1FZ9 - chains A and C of the 6 polymer chains in the assembly; structure by X-ray diffraction, 2.30 A resolution.

[Chain A]
Name: Methane monooxygenase component A, alpha chain
From: Methylococcus capsulatus
Notes: EC 1.14.13.25
UniProtKB: P22869 (MEMA_METCA); residue numbers follow UniProt; this construct covers 1-527
Amino-acid sequence (527 residues; each row starts with the number of its first residue):
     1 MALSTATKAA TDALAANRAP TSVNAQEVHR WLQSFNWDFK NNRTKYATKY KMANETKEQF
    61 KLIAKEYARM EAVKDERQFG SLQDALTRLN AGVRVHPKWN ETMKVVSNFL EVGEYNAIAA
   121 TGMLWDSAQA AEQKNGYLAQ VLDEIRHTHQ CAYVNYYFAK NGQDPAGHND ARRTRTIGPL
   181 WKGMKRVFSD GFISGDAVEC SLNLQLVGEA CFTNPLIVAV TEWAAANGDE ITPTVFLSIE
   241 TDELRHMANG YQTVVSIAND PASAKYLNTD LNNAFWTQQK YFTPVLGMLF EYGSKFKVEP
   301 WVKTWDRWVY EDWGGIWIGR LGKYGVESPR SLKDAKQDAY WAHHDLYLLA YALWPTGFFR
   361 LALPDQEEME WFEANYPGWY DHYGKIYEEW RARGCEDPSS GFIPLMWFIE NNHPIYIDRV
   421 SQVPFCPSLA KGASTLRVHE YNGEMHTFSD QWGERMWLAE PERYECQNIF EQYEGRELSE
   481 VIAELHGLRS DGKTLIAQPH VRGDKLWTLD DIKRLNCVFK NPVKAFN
Not modelled in the structure: 1-16
Metal / ion sites: Fe ion site 1: E114, E144, H147; Fe ion site 2: E209, E243, H246; Ca2+ near N527 (its only coordinating residue here)
Small-molecule neighbours:
  - iodoethane (ETI), molecule 1: E101, T102, V105, M288, L289, Y292, G293, Y347, F359, L361
  - iodoethane (ETI), molecule 2: V106, F109, L110, M184, F188, L216, L286, L289
UniProt features mapped onto this chain:
  - active site: C151
  - binding site (Fe cation): E114, E144, H147, E209, E243, H246

[Chain C]
Name: Methane monooxygenase component A, beta chain
From: Methylococcus capsulatus
Notes: EC 1.14.13.25
UniProtKB: P18798 (MEMB_METCA); numbering as in UniProt (aligned over 1-389)
Amino-acid sequence (389 residues; row label = number of the first residue in the row):
     1 MSMLGERRRG LTDPEMAAVI LKALPEAPLD GNNKMGYFVT PRWKRLTEYE ALTVYAQPNA
    61 DWIAGGLDWG DWTQKFHGGR PSWGNETTEL RTVDWFKHRD PLRRWHAPYV KDKAEEWRYT
   121 DRFLQGYSAD GQIRAMNPTW RDEFINRYWG AFLFNEYGLF NAHSQGAREA LSDVTRVSLA
   181 FWGFDKIDIA QMIQLERGFL AKIVPGFDES TAVPKAEWTN GEVYKSARLA VEGLWQEVFD
   241 WNESAFSVHA VYDALFGQFV RREFFQRLAP RFGDNLTPFF INQAQTYFQI AKQGVQDLYY
   301 NCLGDDPEFS DYNRTVMRNW TGKWLEPTIA ALRDFMGLFA KLPAGTTDKE EITASLYRVV
   361 DDWIEDYASR IDFKADRDQI VKAVLAGLK
Not modelled in the structure: 1
Sequence notes: conflict R370 (Ala in P18798)
Metal / ion sites: Ca2+ site 1 near E222 (its only coordinating residue here); Ca2+ site 2 near D348 (its only coordinating residue here)
Small-molecule neighbours:
  - iodoethane (ETI), molecule 1: L102, T286, Q289, I290, Q293
  - iodoethane (ETI), molecule 2: E116, N282, Q283, T286, Y287
  - iodoethane (ETI), molecule 3: R122, Q125, G126

[How chain A and chain C interact]
Residue-residue contacts (239; chain A residue first):
  R18(A) - S128(C)
  R18(A) - A129(C)  hydrogen bond (side chain-backbone)
  R18(A) - G131(C)
  R18(A) - R134(C)
  P20(A) - S128(C)
  P20(A) - A129(C)  hydrophobic
  T21(A) - L124(C)
  T21(A) - Q125(C)  hydrogen bond (backbone-backbone)
  T21(A) - S128(C)  hydrogen bond (backbone-side chain)
  T21(A) - F199(C)
  T21(A) - K202(C)
  S22(A) - D121(C)  hydrogen bond
  S22(A) - L124(C)
  S22(A) - K202(C)  hydrogen bond (backbone-side chain)
  V23(A) - W117(C)
  V23(A) - L195(C)  hydrophobic
  V23(A) - G198(C)
  V23(A) - F199(C)  hydrophobic
  V23(A) - K202(C)
  E27(A) - K202(C)  salt bridge
  V28(A) - Q191(C)
  V28(A) - L195(C)  hydrophobic
  R30(A) - E209(C)  salt bridge
  W31(A) - Q194(C)
  W31(A) - E209(C)  hydrogen bond
  W31(A) - S210(C)
  W31(A) - T211(C)
  L32(A) - Q191(C)
  S34(A) - F154(C)
  S34(A) - T211(C)  hydrogen bond
  S34(A) - K215(C)  hydrogen bond (backbone-side chain)
  F35(A) - L153(C)  hydrophobic
  F35(A) - F154(C)
  F35(A) - Y157(C)
  N36(A) - Y157(C)
  N36(A) - K215(C)  hydrogen bond (backbone-side chain)
  N36(A) - W235(C)
  W37(A) - F154(C)
  W37(A) - W218(C)
  W37(A) - T219(C)
  W37(A) - R228(C)
  W37(A) - V231(C)  hydrophobic
  W37(A) - E232(C)  hydrogen bond
  F39(A) - E232(C)
  F39(A) - W235(C)  hydrophobic
  F39(A) - Q236(C)
  N41(A) - Q236(C)
  N41(A) - E237(C)
  N42(A) - W235(C)
  N42(A) - Q236(C)  hydrogen bond
  R43(A) - Q236(C)  hydrogen bond (side chain-backbone)
  R43(A) - F239(C)
  K45(A) - Q165(C)  hydrogen bond
  K45(A) - W235(C)  hydrogen bond (side chain-backbone)
  K45(A) - Q236(C)
  K45(A) - V238(C)  hydrogen bond (side chain-backbone)
  K45(A) - F239(C)
  Y46(A) - R80(C)
  Y46(A) - Q165(C)
  Y46(A) - R168(C)
  Y46(A) - E169(C)  hydrogen bond
  I63(A) - W117(C)  hydrophobic
  I63(A) - Q191(C)
  A64(A) - K113(C)
  A64(A) - F184(C)  hydrophobic
  A64(A) - D188(C)
  A64(A) - Q191(C)  hydrogen bond (backbone-side chain)
  K65(A) - K113(C)
  K65(A) - E116(C)
  K65(A) - W117(C)
  K65(A) - D188(C)  salt bridge
  K65(A) - M192(C)  hydrogen bond
  K65(A) - Q283(C)
  K65(A) - Y287(C)  hydrogen bond
  E66(A) - W117(C)  hydrogen bond
  Y67(A) - H106(C)  hydrogen bond
  Y67(A) - F184(C)  hydrophobic
  A68(A) - V110(C)
  A68(A) - K113(C)
  A68(A) - A114(C)
  R69(A) - A114(C)
  R69(A) - W117(C)
  A72(A) - V110(C)
  A72(A) - A114(C)  hydrophobic
  D75(A) - A107(C)
  D75(A) - V110(C)
  E76(A) - K111(C)  salt bridge
  F79(A) - W105(C)  hydrophobic
  F79(A) - A107(C)  hydrophobic
  V93(A) - L24(C)
  R94(A) - L11(C)
  R94(A) - I20(C)
  R94(A) - L21(C)
  V95(A) - I20(C)
  V95(A) - L24(C)
  H96(A) - I20(C)
  P97(A) - A23(C)
  V112(A) - P58(C)  hydrophobic
  Y115(A) - Q57(C)  hydrogen bond
  Y115(A) - W83(C)  hydrophobic
  Y115(A) - S172(C)
  Y115(A) - D173(C)  hydrogen bond (side chain-backbone)
  Y115(A) - R176(C)  hydrogen bond
  N116(A) - W83(C)
  I118(A) - R176(C)
  A119(A) - W83(C)  hydrophobic
  A119(A) - A167(C)
  A119(A) - R168(C)
  A119(A) - R176(C)
  G122(A) - S164(C)
  G122(A) - A167(C)
  M123(A) - R168(C)  hydrogen bond
  W125(A) - F160(C)  hydrophobic
  W125(A) - N161(C)
  W125(A) - H163(C)
  W125(A) - S164(C)
  W125(A) - A167(C)  hydrophobic
  D126(A) - S164(C)  hydrogen bond
  D126(A) - Q165(C)
  A131(A) - Y157(C)
  K134(A) - Y157(C)
  K134(A) - N161(C)
  L138(A) - F160(C)  hydrophobic
  L138(A) - F184(C)  hydrophobic
  L142(A) - H106(C)  hydrogen bond (backbone-side chain)
  L142(A) - F181(C)  hydrophobic
  L142(A) - F184(C)  hydrophobic
  I145(A) - H106(C)
  I145(A) - A180(C)  hydrophobic
  R146(A) - H106(C)
  H149(A) - L52(C)
  H149(A) - T53(C)  hydrogen bond
  H149(A) - W105(C)
  H149(A) - H106(C)  hydrogen bond (side chain-backbone)
  A152(A) - M35(C)
  A152(A) - L52(C)
  Y153(A) - E48(C)
  Y153(A) - L52(C)
  Y156(A) - M35(C)  hydrophobic
  Y156(A) - E48(C)
  Y156(A) - L52(C)  hydrophobic
  A159(A) - N33(C)
  K160(A) - N33(C)  hydrogen bond (backbone-side chain)
  G162(A) - P28(C)
  Q163(A) - L24(C)
  Q163(A) - P25(C)
  Q163(A) - P28(C)
  Q163(A) - L29(C)  hydrogen bond (backbone-backbone)
  D164(A) - L29(C)
  P165(A) - D30(C)
  P165(A) - N32(C)
  P165(A) - N33(C)
  H168(A) - M35(C)
  N169(A) - N32(C)  hydrogen bond (side chain-backbone)
  N169(A) - K34(C)
  N169(A) - M35(C)
  N169(A) - G36(C)  hydrogen bond (backbone-backbone)
  N169(A) - Y37(C)
  N169(A) - F38(C)
  D170(A) - Y37(C)  hydrogen bond
  D170(A) - F38(C)
  R172(A) - M35(C)
  R172(A) - A51(C)  hydrogen bond (side chain-backbone)
  R172(A) - L52(C)  hydrogen bond (side chain-backbone)
  R172(A) - T53(C)  hydrogen bond (side chain-backbone)
  R172(A) - V54(C)  hydrogen bond (side chain-backbone)
  R172(A) - Y55(C)
  R172(A) - A56(C)
  R173(A) - Y37(C)  hydrogen bond
  R173(A) - F38(C)
  R173(A) - L67(C)
  R175(A) - Y55(C)
  R175(A) - A56(C)
  R175(A) - P58(C)
  T176(A) - D68(C)
  T176(A) - W69(C)  hydrogen bond (backbone-side chain)
  W181(A) - P58(C)  hydrophobic
  W181(A) - D68(C)  hydrogen bond
  K182(A) - W69(C)  hydrogen bond (side chain-backbone)
  K182(A) - T73(C)
  K185(A) - D68(C)  salt bridge
  K185(A) - T73(C)
  R186(A) - T73(C)  hydrogen bond (backbone-side chain)
  R186(A) - Q74(C)  hydrogen bond
  D190(A) - W72(C)
  D190(A) - T73(C)  hydrogen bond (side chain-backbone)
  D190(A) - Q74(C)
  D190(A) - S82(C)  hydrogen bond
  G191(A) - Q74(C)
  I193(A) - F76(C)
  I193(A) - W83(C)  hydrophobic
  I193(A) - R168(C)  hydrogen bond (backbone-side chain)
  S194(A) - Q74(C)  hydrogen bond (backbone-side chain)
  S194(A) - K75(C)
  S194(A) - F76(C)
  S194(A) - S82(C)  hydrogen bond
  G195(A) - F76(C)
  E222(A) - R7(C)
  A225(A) - R9(C)
  A225(A) - G10(C)  hydrogen bond (backbone-backbone)
  A226(A) - G10(C)
  A226(A) - M16(C)
  N227(A) - I20(C)
  G228(A) - G10(C)
  G228(A) - L11(C)
  G228(A) - I20(C)
  E230(A) - R9(C)  salt bridge
  E230(A) - L11(C)
  F296(A) - M16(C)  hydrophobic
  F296(A) - V19(C)  hydrophobic
  R360(A) - L29(C)
  E460(A) - H77(C)  salt bridge
  E462(A) - K75(C)
  E462(A) - H77(C)
  E462(A) - G78(C)  hydrogen bond (side chain-backbone)
  E462(A) - G79(C)
  R463(A) - T73(C)
  R463(A) - Q74(C)
  R463(A) - K75(C)  hydrogen bond (side chain-backbone)
  R463(A) - F76(C)
  R463(A) - H77(C)  hydrogen bond
  Y464(A) - T73(C)
  Y464(A) - Q74(C)
  E465(A) - K75(C)  salt bridge
  C466(A) - D71(C)
  C466(A) - W72(C)
  C466(A) - T73(C)
  Q467(A) - W69(C)
  Q467(A) - G70(C)
  Q467(A) - D71(C)  hydrogen bond (side chain-backbone)
  N468(A) - W69(C)
  I469(A) - W69(C)  hydrophobic
  Q472(A) - W69(C)
  Y473(A) - W69(C)
  R489(A) - L29(C)  hydrogen bond (side chain-backbone)
  R489(A) - D30(C)
  S490(A) - D30(C)  hydrogen bond
  S490(A) - N32(C)
  G503(A) - L29(C)
Also at the interface, not in a pair above, chain A (121 interface residues in all): A19, N24, A25, D38, L62, E71, L89, A91, E111, A120, N135, T148, A166, S189, E199, T277, K295, V420, Q422, L485, R502, L506
Also at the interface, not in a pair above, chain C (116 interface residues in all): R8, A27, G31, P81, Y109, R118, T120, D130, G158, V177, I187, A190, I203

[Summary]
121 residues of chain A face 116 of chain C across their interface; the contacts include 56 hydrogen bonds and
8 salt bridges. Polar contacts include E27(A)-K202(C), R30(A)-E209(C) and K65(A)-D188(C). Chain A binds
iodoethane. Chain C binds 3 copies of iodoethane.
Chain A is Methane monooxygenase component A, alpha chain and chain C is Methane monooxygenase component A,
beta chain, both from Methylococcus capsulatus; the structure, Methane monooxygenase hydroxylase, form II
cocrystallized with iodoethane, was determined by X-ray diffraction (same publication as 1FZ8, 1FZH and 1FZI).
